6IAC - chains E and F of the 11 polymer chains in the assembly; structure by electron microscopy, 3.90 A resolution.

[Chain E (and F)]
Name: Minor structural protein
From: Staphylococcus phage P68
Notes: chain F of this document is another copy of the same molecule, construct and numbering; everything in this record applies to it too
UniProt: Q859I6 (Q859I6_9CAUD); residues 1-647 here = UniProt positions 1-647
Amino-acid sequence (647 residues; each row starts with the number of its first residue):
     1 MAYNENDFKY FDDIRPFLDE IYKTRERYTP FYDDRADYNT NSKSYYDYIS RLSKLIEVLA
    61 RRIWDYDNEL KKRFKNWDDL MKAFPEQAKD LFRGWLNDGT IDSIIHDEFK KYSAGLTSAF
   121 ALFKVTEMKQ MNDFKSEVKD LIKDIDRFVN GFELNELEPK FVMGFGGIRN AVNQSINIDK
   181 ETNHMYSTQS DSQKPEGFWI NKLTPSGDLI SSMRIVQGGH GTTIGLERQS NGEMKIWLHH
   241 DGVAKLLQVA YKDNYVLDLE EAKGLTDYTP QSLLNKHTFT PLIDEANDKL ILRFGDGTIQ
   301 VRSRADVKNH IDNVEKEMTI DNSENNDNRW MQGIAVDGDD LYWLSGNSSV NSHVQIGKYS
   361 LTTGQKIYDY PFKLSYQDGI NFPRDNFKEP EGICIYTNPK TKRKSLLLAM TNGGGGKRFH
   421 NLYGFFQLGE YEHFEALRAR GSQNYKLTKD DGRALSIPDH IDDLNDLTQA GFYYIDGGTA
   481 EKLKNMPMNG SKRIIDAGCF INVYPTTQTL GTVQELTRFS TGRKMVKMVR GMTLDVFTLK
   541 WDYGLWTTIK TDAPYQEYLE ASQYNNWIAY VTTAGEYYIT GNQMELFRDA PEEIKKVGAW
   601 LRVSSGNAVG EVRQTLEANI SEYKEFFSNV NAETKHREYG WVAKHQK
Not modelled in the structure: 1-4, 151-647 (chain F: 1-23, 145-647)

[Interface between chain E and chain F]
Contacting residue pairs - 49 pairs, chain E then chain F:
  Asn-41(E) with Phe-31(F)
  Ser-42(E) with Phe-31(F)
  Lys-43(E) with Tyr-32(F), hydrogen bond (side chain-backbone)
  Tyr-45(E) with Tyr-45(F), hydrophobic; Ile-49(F)
  Tyr-46(E) with Tyr-38(F), hydrophobic; Thr-40(F), hydrogen bond; Tyr-45(F), hydrophobic
  Ile-49(E) with Tyr-48(F), hydrophobic
  Ser-50(E) with Ala-36(F), hydrogen bond (side chain-backbone); Asp-37(F); Tyr-38(F)
  Arg-51(E) with Tyr-32(F); Ala-36(F)
  Ser-53(E) with Tyr-48(F), hydrogen bond
  Lys-54(E) with Asp-37(F), salt bridge
  Ala-60(E) with Leu-59(F), hydrophobic
  Ile-63(E) with Leu-59(F), hydrophobic; Tyr-66(F)
  Trp-64(E) with Arg-62(F), hydrogen bond (backbone-side chain); Tyr-66(F)
  Tyr-66(E) with Tyr-66(F)
  Asp-67(E) with Arg-62(F); Tyr-66(F), hydrogen bond (backbone-side chain)
  Phe-74(E) with Glu-69(F); Arg-73(F); Trp-77(F), hydrophobic
  Trp-77(E) with Trp-77(F); Met-81(F), hydrophobic
  Phe-84(E) with Phe-84(F), hydrophobic
  Phe-92(E) with Phe-92(F), hydrophobic; Asn-97(F)
  Leu-96(E) with Ile-104(F), hydrophobic
  Thr-100(E) with Ile-104(F)
  Ile-105(E) with Phe-109(F), hydrophobic
  Phe-109(E) with Phe-109(F), hydrophobic; Tyr-112(F), hydrogen bond (backbone-side chain)
  Ser-113(E) with Tyr-112(F)
  Thr-117(E) with Leu-116(F)
  Lys-124(E) with Phe-120(F); Phe-123(F); Lys-124(F)
  Glu-127(E) with Lys-124(F), salt bridge
  Met-128(E) with Phe-123(F), hydrophobic; Glu-127(F)
  Met-131(E) with Met-131(F), hydrophobic
  Lys-135(E) with Gln-130(F); Phe-134(F)
  Asn-150(E) with Leu-141(F)
Other interface residues (no listed pair), chain E (42 interface residues in all): Asp-47, Ile-56, Leu-70, Met-81, Ala-88, Lys-89, Arg-93, Asn-97, Leu-116, Phe-120, Lys-139
Other interface residues (no listed pair), chain F (42 interface residues in all): Arg-35, Leu-52, Leu-55, Leu-70, Leu-80, Leu-96, Thr-100, Ile-105, Asp-107, Ala-119, Glu-137

[In short]
The chain E/chain F interface involves 42 residues from each chain; the contacts include 7 hydrogen bonds and
2 salt bridges. Polar pairs include Lys-54(E)/Asp-37(F), Glu-127(E)/Lys-124(F) and Lys-43(E)/Tyr-32(F).
Chain E and chain F are both Minor structural protein (Staphylococcus phage P68); the structure, Portal and
tail of native bacteriophage P68, was determined by electron microscopy, deposited together with 6IAB, 6IAT,
6IAW, 6IB1 and 6Q3G.
